Entry 4N3T (X-ray diffraction, 1.40 A resolution); this record covers chain A.

== Chain A ==
Molecule: Potential secreted Cu/Zn superoxide dismutase
Source organism: Candida albicans
UniProt: Q5AD07 (Q5AD07_CANAL); residues 27-181 here = UniProt positions 27-181
Chain sequence (159 residues; numbered 23 to 181; the number before each row is that of its first residue):
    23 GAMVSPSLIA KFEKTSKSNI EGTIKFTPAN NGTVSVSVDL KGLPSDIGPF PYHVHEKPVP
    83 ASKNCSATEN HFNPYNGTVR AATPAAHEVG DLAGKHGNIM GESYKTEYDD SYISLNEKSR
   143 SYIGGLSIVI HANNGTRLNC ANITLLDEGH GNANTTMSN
Unresolved in the structure: 23-25, 179-181
Construct notes: expression tag (23-26)
Disulfides: Cys-87/Cys-162
Ion coordination: Cu+: His-75, His-77, His-153
Swiss-Prot annotation at these positions:
  - binding site (Cu cation): His-75, His-77, His-93, His-153
  - glycosylation (N-linked (GlcNAc...) asparagine): Asn-53, Asn-86, Asn-98, Asn-156, Asn-164, Asn-176, Asn-181
What the authors report for this chain:
  - Cu+ coordination: His-75, His-77, His-153
  - contacts within the chain: Thr-90/Arg-159 (hydrogen bond), His-93/Glu-110 (hydrogen bond)
  - catalytic residues: Arg-159 (proposed by the authors, not directly observed)

== Overview ==
The Cu+ site is built by His-75, His-77 and His-153. From UniProt: 4 Cu cation-binding residues. The paper
reports the catalytic residue Arg-159; Cu+ coordination by His-75, His-77 and His-153.
Chain A is Potential secreted Cu/Zn superoxide dismutase (Candida albicans); the structure, Candida albicans
Superoxide Dismutase 5 (SOD5), Cu(I), was determined by X-ray diffraction, deposited together with 4N3U.
